PDB entry 8AD1 | electron microscopy, 4.10 A resolution (low resolution: residue-level contacts below are approximate; hydrogen-bond / salt-bridge calls are withheld) | chains A and C of the 9 polymer chains in the assembly

[Chain A]
Molecule: DNA-directed RNA polymerase subunit alpha
Source organism: Escherichia coli K-12
Notes: EC 2.7.7.6
UniProtKB: P0A7Z4 (RPOA_ECOLI); residues 1-329 here = UniProt positions 1-329
Amino-acid sequence (329 residues; numbered 1 to 329; the number before each row is that of its first residue):
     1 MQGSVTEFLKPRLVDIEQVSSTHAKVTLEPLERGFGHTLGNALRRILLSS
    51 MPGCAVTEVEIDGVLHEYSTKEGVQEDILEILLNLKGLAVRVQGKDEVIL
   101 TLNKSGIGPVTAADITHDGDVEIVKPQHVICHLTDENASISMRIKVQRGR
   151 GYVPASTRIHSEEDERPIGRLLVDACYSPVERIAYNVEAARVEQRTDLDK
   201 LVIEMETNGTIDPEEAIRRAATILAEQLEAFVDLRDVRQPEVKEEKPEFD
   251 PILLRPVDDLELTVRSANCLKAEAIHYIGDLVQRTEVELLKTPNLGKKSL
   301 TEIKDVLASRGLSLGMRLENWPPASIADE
Disordered / not traced: 1-6, 160-166, 235-329
Swiss-Prot annotation at these positions:
  - region: Glu162 to Glu165 (Required for interaction with Crp at class II promoters)
  - modified residue: Arg265 (ADP-ribosylarginine), Lys297 (N6-acetyllysine), Lys298 (N6-acetyllysine)
  - mutagenesis: Arg45 (R45C: In rpoA112; temperature-sensitive, blocks RNA polymerase assembly), Glu162 to Glu165 (5-fold decrease in CRP-class II promoter-dependent transcription), Glu165 (E165K: 5-fold decrease in CRP-class II promoter-dependent transcription), Arg191 (R191C: In rpoA101; temperature-sensitive)

[Chain C]
Molecule: DNA-directed RNA polymerase subunit beta
Source organism: Escherichia coli K-12
Notes: EC 2.7.7.6
UniProtKB: P0A8V2 (RPOB_ECOLI); residues 1-1342 here = UniProt positions 1-1342
Amino-acid sequence (1342 residues; each row starts with the number of its first residue):
     1 MVYSYTEKKRIRKDFGKRPQVLDVPYLLSIQLDSFQKFIEQDPEGQYGLE
    51 AAFRSVFPIQSYSGNSELQYVSYRLGEPVFDVQECQIRGVTYSAPLRVKL
   101 RLVIYEREAPEGTVKDIKEQEVYMGEIPLMTDNGTFVINGTERVIVSQLH
   151 RSPGVFFDSDKGKTHSSGKVLYNARIIPYRGSWLDFEFDPKDNLFVRIDR
   201 RRKLPATIILRALNYTTEQILDLFFEKVIFEIRDNKLQMELVPERLRGET
   251 ASFDIEANGKVYVEKGRRITARHIRQLEKDDVKLIEVPVEYIAGKVVAKD
   301 YIDESTGELICAANMELSLDLLAKLSQSGHKRIETLFTNDLDHGPYISET
   351 LRVDPTNDRLSALVEIYRMMRPGEPPTREAAESLFENLFFSEDRYDLSAV
   401 GRMKFNRSLLREEIEGSGILSKDDIIDVMKKLIDIRNGKGEVDDIDHLGN
   451 RRIRSVGEMAENQFRVGLVRVERAVKERLSLGDLDTLMPQDMINAKPISA
   501 AVKEFFGSSQLSQFMDQNNPLSEITHKRRISALGPGGLTRERAGFEVRDV
   551 HPTHYGRVCPIETPEGPNIGLINSLSVYAQTNEYGFLETPYRKVTDGVVT
   601 DEIHYLSAIEEGNYVIAQANSNLDEEGHFVEDLVTCRSKGESSLFSRDQV
   651 DYMDVSTQQVVSVGASLIPFLEHDDANRALMGANMQRQAVPTLRADKPLV
   701 GTGMERAVAVDSGVTAVAKRGGVVQYVDASRIVIKVNEDEMYPGEAGIDI
   751 YNLTKYTRSNQNTCINQMPCVSLGEPVERGDVLADGPSTDLGELALGQNM
   801 RVAFMPWNGYNFEDSILVSERVVQEDRFTTIHIQELACVSRDTKLGPEEI
   851 TADIPNVGEAALSKLDESGIVYIGAEVTGGDILVGKVTPKGETQLTPEEK
   901 LLRAIFGEKASDVKDSSLRVPNGVSGTVIDVQVFTRDGVEKDKRALEIEE
   951 MQLKQAKKDLSEELQILEAGLFSRIRAVLVAGGVEAEKLDKLPRDRWLEL
  1001 GLTDEEKQNQLEQLAEQYDELKHEFEKKLEAKRRKITQGDDLAPGVLKIV
  1051 KVYLAVKRRIQPGDKMAGRHGNKGVISKINPIEDMPYDENGTPVDIVLNP
  1101 LGVPSRMNIGQILETHLGMAAKGIGDKINAMLKQQQEVAKLREFIQRAYD
  1151 LGADVRQKVDLSTFSDEEVMRLAENLRKGMPIATPVFDGAKEAEIKELLK
  1201 LGDLPTSGQIRLYDGRTGEQFERPVTVGYMYMLKLNHLVDDKMHARSTGS
  1251 YSLVTQQPLGGKAQFGGQRFGEMEVWALEAYGAAYTLQEMLTVKSDDVNG
  1301 RTKMYKNIVDGNHQMEPGMPESFNVLLKEIRSLGINIELEDE
Disordered / not traced: 1, 891-912
Swiss-Prot annotation at these positions:
  - modified residue (N6-acetyllysine): Lys1022, Lys1200
  - mutagenesis: Ile561 (I561S: Resistant to antibiotics salinamide A and B), Ile569 (I569S: Resistant to antibiotics salinamide A and B), Ala665 (A665E: Resistant to antibiotics salinamide A and B), Asp675 (D675A/G: Resistant to antibiotics salinamide A and B), Asn677 (N677H/K: Resistant to antibiotics salinamide A and B), Leu680 (L680M: Resistant to antibiotics salinamide A and B), Glu813 (E813K: Disrupts the enzyme's active center)

[How chain A and chain C interact]
Contacting residue pairs - 51 pairs, chain A then chain C:
  His37(A) - Gly1218(C)
  Asn41(A) - Gly1215(C)
  Asn41(A) - Arg1216(C)
  Asn41(A) - Thr1217(C)
  Asn41(A) - Gly1218(C)
  Arg44(A) - Tyr1087(C)
  Arg45(A) - Glu1083(C)
  Arg45(A) - Asp1084(C)
  Arg45(A) - Gly1215(C)
  Leu48(A) - Ile1082(C)
  Leu48(A) - Glu1083(C)
  Ser49(A) - Glu1083(C)
  Leu65(A) - Ile873(C)
  His66(A) - Ile873(C)
  His66(A) - Gly874(C)
  His66(A) - Val928(C)
  His66(A) - Ile929(C)
  Tyr68(A) - Tyr756(C)
  Tyr68(A) - Ile831(C)
  Tyr68(A) - Ile929(C)
  Tyr68(A) - Ala1055(C)
  Tyr68(A) - Lys1057(C)
  Thr70(A) - Ala729(C)
  Glu72(A) - Asp728(C)
  Gly73(A) - Asp728(C)
  Val74(A) - Ala729(C)
  Gln75(A) - Ala729(C)
  Gln75(A) - Val771(C)
  Glu76(A) - Ala729(C)
  Glu76(A) - Met768(C)
  Asp77(A) - Ala729(C)
  Asp77(A) - Tyr756(C)
  Leu79(A) - Leu693(C)
  Leu79(A) - Tyr756(C)
  Lys86(A) - Gln824(C)
  Thr134(A) - Tyr726(C)
  Thr134(A) - Val727(C)
  Tyr152(A) - Val823(C)
  Tyr152(A) - Gln824(C)
  Pro154(A) - Arg1059(C)
  Ile159(A) - Glu876(C)
  Ile168(A) - Ile873(C)
  Ile168(A) - Gly874(C)
  Cys176(A) - Gln824(C)
  Glu181(A) - Arg821(C)
  Arg182(A) - Asn1090(C)
  Arg182(A) - Thr1092(C)
  Ile183(A) - Gly1091(C)
  Ala184(A) - Asn1090(C)
  Tyr185(A) - Tyr1087(C)
  Tyr185(A) - Gly1218(C)
Interface residues without a listed pair, chain A (33 interface residues in all): Lys71, Glu80, Leu83, Asp174
Interface residues without a listed pair, chain C (39 interface residues in all): Arg694, Lys755, Asp826, Tyr872, Ala875, Lys958, Glu1089, Asp1214

[Overview]
The interface between chain A and chain C involves 33 residues on one side and 39 on the other. From UniProt:
6 mutagenesis sites on chain A; 7 mutagenesis sites on chain C.
Here chain A is DNA-directed RNA polymerase subunit alpha and chain C is DNA-directed RNA polymerase subunit
beta, both from Escherichia coli K-12. Entry 8AD1 (RNA polymerase at U-rich pause bound to RNA putL triple
mutant - pause prone, closed clamp ...) was determined by electron microscopy, deposited together with 8ABY,
8ABZ, 8AC0, 8AC1, 8AC2 and 8ACP.
